7RG7 - chain A; structure by X-ray diffraction, 1.83 A resolution.

# Chain A
Molecule: nano CLostridial Antibody Mimetic Protein 8 VHH
Source organism: synthetic construct
Notes: antibody fragment or engineered binder
Amino-acid sequence (306 residues; each row starts with the number of its first residue; numbers below 1 keep their minus sign (Asp-7 is residue -7)):
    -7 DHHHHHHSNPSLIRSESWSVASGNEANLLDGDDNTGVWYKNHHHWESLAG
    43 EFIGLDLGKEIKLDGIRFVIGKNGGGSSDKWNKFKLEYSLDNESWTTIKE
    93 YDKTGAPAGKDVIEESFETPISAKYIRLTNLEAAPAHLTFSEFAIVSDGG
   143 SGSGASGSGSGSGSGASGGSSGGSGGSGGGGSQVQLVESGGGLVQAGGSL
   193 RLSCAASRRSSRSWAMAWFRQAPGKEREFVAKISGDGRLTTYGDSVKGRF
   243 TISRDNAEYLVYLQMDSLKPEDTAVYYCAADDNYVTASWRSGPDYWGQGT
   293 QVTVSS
Unresolved in the structure: -7 to 0, 141-174
Ion coordination: Mg2+ site 1: Asn19, Asp22, Asp24, Thr27, Ser133, Glu134; Mg2+ site 2: Asp274, Asp286
Residues lining bound ligands: methotrexate (MTX): Ser69, Val176, Leu178, Cys196, Ala197, Ala198, Arg200, Arg201, Ser202, Ser203, Arg204, Trp206, Met208, Arg246, Asp247, Asn248, Tyr251, Leu252, Val253, Ala272, Tyr287
What the authors report for this chain:
  - conformationally variable residues (loop rearrangement): Ser199 to Trp206
  - contacts within the chain: Lys64-Lys102, Gly68-Arg201 (hydrogen bond), Asp71-Gly101 (hydrogen bond), Lys72-Gly101

# Overview
Bound to chain A: methotrexate. Asn19, Asp22, Asp24, Thr27, Ser133 and Glu134 form the Mg2+ site 1. The Mg2+
site 2 is built by Asp274 and Asp286. From the paper: conformational variability at Ser199; contacts within
the chain involving Lys64, Lys102 and Gly68 among others.
Chain A is nano CLostridial Antibody Mimetic Protein 8 VHH (synthetic construct); the structure, Crystal
structure of nanoclamp8:VHH in complex with MTX, was determined by X-ray diffraction together with 7RGA from
the same study.
